PDB entry 5MXY | X-ray diffraction, 1.90 A resolution | chain A

# Chain A
Name: Cytochrome c-552 Ks_3358
Organism: Candidatus Kuenenia stuttgartiensis
Reference sequence: Q30JB5 (Q30JB5_9BACT); residues 31-115 here = UniProt positions 31-115
Sequence (85 residues; row label = number of the first residue in the row):
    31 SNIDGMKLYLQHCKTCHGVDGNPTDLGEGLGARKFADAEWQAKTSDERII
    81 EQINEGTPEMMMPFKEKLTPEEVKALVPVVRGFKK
Unresolved in the structure: 31-32
Covalent attachments: heme c (HEC) linked to Cys43, Cys46
Bound ions: Zn2+ site 1 near His42 (its only coordinating residue here); heme c Fe: His47, Met91; Zn2+ site 2 near Asp55 (its only coordinating residue here); Zn2+ site 3: Glu58, Glu81, Glu85; Zn2+ site 4: Asp67, Glu96; Zn2+ site 5: Asp76 (together with acetate ion); Zn2+ site 6: Glu77, Glu89; Zn2+ site 7 near Glu81 (its only coordinating residue here); Zn2+ site 8: Glu101 (together with heme c)
Small-molecule neighbours: heme c (HEC): His42, Thr45, His47, Gly57, Leu60, Gly61, Ala62, Phe65, Trp70, Arg78, Ile79, Gln82, Ile83, Thr87, Met90, Met91, Met92, Phe94, Leu98, Leu106, Val110
What the authors report for this chain:
  - heme c coordination: His47, Met91

# Overview
Covalently linked heme c: at Cys43. The heme c Fe site is built by His47 and Met91. Glu58, Glu81 and Glu85
coordinate Zn2+ site 3. The paper reports heme c coordination by His47 and Met91.
Chain A is Cytochrome c-552 Ks_3358 (Candidatus Kuenenia stuttgartiensis); the structure, KustC0563 c-type
cytochrome, was determined by X-ray diffraction together with 7O38 from the same study.
